7AII - chains A and B of the 4 polymer chains in the assembly; structure by X-ray diffraction, 2.62 A resolution.

[Chain A]
Molecule: Gag-Pol polyprotein
Organism: Human immunodeficiency virus type 1 BH10
Notes: EC 3.4.23.16, 2.7.7.49, 2.7.7.7, 3.1.26.13, 3.1.13.2, 2.7.7.-, 3.1.-.-
UniProt: P03366 (POL_HV1B1); residues 1-554 here correspond to UniProt positions 600-1153 (UniProt number = residue number + 599)
Sequence (556 residues; numbered -1 to 554; the number before each row is that of its first residue; numbers below 1 keep their minus sign (Met-1 is residue -1)):
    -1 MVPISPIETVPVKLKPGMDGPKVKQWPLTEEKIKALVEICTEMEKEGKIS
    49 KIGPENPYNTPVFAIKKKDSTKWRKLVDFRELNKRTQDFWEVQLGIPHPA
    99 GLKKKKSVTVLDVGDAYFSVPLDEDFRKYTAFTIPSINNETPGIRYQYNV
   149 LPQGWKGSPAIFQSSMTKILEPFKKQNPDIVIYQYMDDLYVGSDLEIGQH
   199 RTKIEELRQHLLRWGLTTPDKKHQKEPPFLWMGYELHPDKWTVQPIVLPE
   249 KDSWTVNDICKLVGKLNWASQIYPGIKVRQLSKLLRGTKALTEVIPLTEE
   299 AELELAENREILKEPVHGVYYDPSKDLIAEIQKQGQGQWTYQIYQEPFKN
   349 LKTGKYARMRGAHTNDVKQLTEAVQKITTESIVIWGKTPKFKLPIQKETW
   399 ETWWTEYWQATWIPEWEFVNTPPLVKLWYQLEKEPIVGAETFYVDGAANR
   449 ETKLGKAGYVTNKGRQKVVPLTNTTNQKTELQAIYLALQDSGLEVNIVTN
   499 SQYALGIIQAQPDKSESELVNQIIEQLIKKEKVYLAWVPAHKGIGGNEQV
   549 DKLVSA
Disordered / not traced: -1
Differences from the reference sequence: initiating methionine (-1); expression tag (0); engineered mutation Cys258 (Gln857 in P03366), Ser280 (Cys879 in P03366), Asn498 (Asp1097 in P03366)
Ion coordination: Mn2+ site 1: Asp110, Val111, Asp185 (together with L-Methionine Tenofovir); Mn2+ site 2: Asp443, Gly444
Residues lining bound ligands: L-Methionine Tenofovir (RFE): Lys65, Lys66, Arg72, Leu74, Asp110, Val111, Gly112, Asp113, Ala114, Tyr115, Gln151, Met184, Asp185
Curated features (UniProtKB/Swiss-Prot):
  - region: Phe227 to His235 (RT 'primer grip')
  - motif: Trp398 to Trp414 (Tryptophan repeat motif)
  - binding site (Mg(2+)): Asp110, Asp185, Asp186, Asp443, Glu478, Asp549
  - site: Trp401 (Essential for RT p66/p51 heterodimerization), Trp414 (Essential for RT p66/p51 heterodimerization), Phe440, Tyr441 (Cleavage)

[Chain B]
Molecule: Gag-Pol polyprotein
Organism: Human immunodeficiency virus type 1 BH10
Notes: EC 3.4.23.16, 2.7.7.49, 2.7.7.7, 3.1.26.13, 3.1.13.2, 2.7.7.-, 3.1.-.-
UniProt: P03366 (POL_HV1B1); residues 1-428 here correspond to UniProt positions 600-1027 (UniProt number = residue number + 599)
Sequence (428 residues; numbered 1 to 428; the number before each row is that of its first residue):
     1 PISPIETVPVKLKPGMDGPKVKQWPLTEEKIKALVEICTEMEKEGKISKI
    51 GPENPYNTPVFAIKKKDSTKWRKLVDFRELNKRTQDFWEVQLGIPHPAGL
   101 KKKKSVTVLDVGDAYFSVPLDEDFRKYTAFTIPSINNETPGIRYQYNVLP
   151 QGWKGSPAIFQSSMTKILEPFKKQNPDIVIYQYMDDLYVGSDLEIGQHRT
   201 KIEELRQHLLRWGLTTPDKKHQKEPPFLWMGYELHPDKWTVQPIVLPEKD
   251 SWTVNDIQKLVGKLNWASQIYPGIKVRQLSKLLRGTKALTEVIPLTEEAE
   301 LELAENREILKEPVHGVYYDPSKDLIAEIQKQGQGQWTYQIYQEPFKNLK
   351 TGKYARMRGAHTNDVKQLTEAVQKITTESIVIWGKTPKFKLPIQKETWET
   401 WWTEYWQATWIPEWEFVNTPPLVKLWYQ
Disordered / not traced: 1-3, 215-228
Differences from the reference sequence: engineered mutation Ser280 (Cys879 in P03366)
Curated features (UniProtKB/Swiss-Prot):
  - region: Phe227 to His235 (RT 'primer grip')
  - motif: Trp398 to Trp414 (Tryptophan repeat motif)
  - binding site (Mg(2+)): Asp110, Asp185, Asp186
  - site (Essential for RT p66/p51 heterodimerization): Trp401, Trp414

[Chain A / chain B interface]
Pairs across the interface (116):
  Val8(A) with Glu53(B)
  Pro9(A) with Glu53(B)
  Gln85(A) with Glu53(B), hydrogen bond (side chain-backbone)
  Asp86(A) with Lys20(B), salt bridge; Pro55(B)
  Phe87(A) with Pro52(B); Glu53(B)
  Trp88(A) with Lys20(B); Val21(B); Lys22(B); Pro52(B), hydrogen bond (backbone-backbone); Asn54(B); Pro55(B); Asn57(B); Thr131(B); Arg143(B)
  Val90(A) with Pro140(B); Gly141(B), hydrogen bond (backbone-backbone); Arg143(B)
  Leu92(A) with Pro133(B), hydrophobic; Asn137(B)
  Gly93(A) with Asn137(B), hydrogen bond (backbone-side chain)
  Ile94(A) with Asn137(B)
  Pro95(A) with Asn136(B)
  His96(A) with Asn136(B), hydrogen bond (backbone-side chain)
  Gly99(A) with Asn136(B)
  Ala158(A) with Pro52(B)
  Ile159(A) with Pro52(B), hydrophobic
  Ser162(A) with Pro52(B)
  Thr165(A) with Pro140(B)
  Glu169(A) with Lys49(B), salt bridge
  Lys172(A) with Thr139(B)
  Ile180(A) with Glu138(B)
  Tyr181(A) with Asn136(B), hydrogen bond; Glu138(B)
  Gln182(A) with Glu138(B), hydrogen bond (backbone-backbone); Pro140(B)
  Gln373(A) with Glu396(B); Thr397(B), hydrogen bond
  Thr376(A) with Trp401(B)
  Ile380(A) with Leu26(B); Thr27(B)
  Val381(A) with Pro25(B), hydrophobic; Ile135(B); Asn136(B), hydrogen bond (backbone-backbone); Asn137(B)
  Ile382(A) with Ile135(B); Asn136(B)
  Trp383(A) with Ile135(B)
  Gly384(A) with Thr27(B); Glu28(B), hydrogen bond (backbone-backbone); Ile135(B)
  Thr386(A) with Trp401(B)
  Trp402(A) with Lys331(B), hydrogen bond (backbone-side chain); His361(B); Thr362(B); Asp364(B)
  Tyr405(A) with Lys331(B), hydrogen bond (backbone-side chain)
  Trp406(A) with Lys331(B); Asn418(B), hydrogen bond; Thr419(B); Pro420(B), hydrophobic; Pro421(B)
  Gln407(A) with Lys331(B), hydrogen bond (backbone-side chain); Pro392(B); Ile393(B); Gln394(B); Val417(B), hydrogen bond (side chain-backbone); Asn418(B)
  Ala408(A) with Asp364(B); Pro392(B), hydrogen bond (backbone-backbone); Ile393(B); Thr397(B)
  Thr409(A) with Asp364(B), hydrogen bond (backbone-side chain)
  Trp410(A) with Thr362(B), hydrogen bond (side chain-backbone); Asn363(B); Trp401(B), hydrophobic; Tyr405(B)
  Pro412(A) with Trp401(B), hydrophobic
  Pro433(A) with Asn255(B); Leu289(B), hydrophobic; Thr290(B)
  Ile434(A) with Thr290(B)
  Val435(A) with Thr290(B)
  Thr439(A) with Ala288(B); Leu289(B), hydrogen bond (side chain-backbone)
  Tyr441(A) with Val254(B); Gln258(B), hydrogen bond; Thr286(B); Lys287(B), hydrogen bond (side chain-backbone); Leu289(B)
  Val458(A) with Thr286(B)
  Thr459(A) with Thr286(B)
  Asn460(A) with Thr286(B); Ala288(B)
  Asn494(A) with Leu289(B)
  Val496(A) with Leu289(B), hydrophobic
  Gln500(A) with Trp266(B)
  Gly504(A) with Pro420(B)
  Gln507(A) with Pro421(B)
  Tyr532(A) with Asn255(B), hydrogen bond; Leu289(B), hydrophobic
  Trp535(A) with Val423(B), hydrophobic
  Val536(A) with Gln258(B)
  Pro537(A) with Gly262(B); Asn265(B)
  Lys540(A) with Asn265(B); Ser280(B)
  Gly541(A) with Ser280(B); Leu283(B)
  Ile542(A) with Leu283(B)
  Gly543(A) with Leu283(B), hydrogen bond (backbone-backbone); Arg284(B); Gly285(B)
  Gly544(A) with Thr286(B)
  Gln547(A) with Arg284(B), hydrogen bond (side chain-backbone)
Interface residues without a listed pair, chain A (69 interface residues in all): Gln91, Leu100, Gln161, Val179, Arg358, Thr377, Thr403, Gly436
Interface residues without a listed pair, chain B (66 interface residues in all): Gln23, Gly51, Ile132, Lys259, Val261, Val276, Trp337, Val365, Leu368, Thr400

[Overview]
69 residues of chain A face 66 of chain B across their interface; the contacts include 24 hydrogen bonds and 2
salt bridges. Among the polar pairs are Asp86(A)-Lys20(B), Glu169(A)-Lys49(B) and Gln85(A)-Glu53(B). Bound to
chain A: L-Methionine Tenofovir.
Chain A is Gag-Pol polyprotein and chain B is Gag-Pol polyprotein, both from Human immunodeficiency virus type
1 BH10; the structure, HIV-1 reverse transcriptase complex with DNA and L-methionine tenofovir with bound
manganese, was determined by X-ray diffraction together with 7AHX, 7AID, 7AIF, 7AIG and 7AIJ from the same
study.
